PDB entry 7B16 | electron microscopy, 3.15 A resolution | chains A and B of the 4 polymer chains in the assembly

== Chain A (and B) ==
Protein: Transient receptor potential cation channel subfamily c member 4a
Organism: Danio rerio
Notes: chain B of this document is another copy of the same molecule, construct and numbering; everything in this record applies to it too
UniProtKB: U3N7D8 (U3N7D8_DANRE); residues 2-915 here = UniProt positions 2-915
Amino-acid sequence (915 residues; numbered 1 to 915; the number before each row is that of its first residue):
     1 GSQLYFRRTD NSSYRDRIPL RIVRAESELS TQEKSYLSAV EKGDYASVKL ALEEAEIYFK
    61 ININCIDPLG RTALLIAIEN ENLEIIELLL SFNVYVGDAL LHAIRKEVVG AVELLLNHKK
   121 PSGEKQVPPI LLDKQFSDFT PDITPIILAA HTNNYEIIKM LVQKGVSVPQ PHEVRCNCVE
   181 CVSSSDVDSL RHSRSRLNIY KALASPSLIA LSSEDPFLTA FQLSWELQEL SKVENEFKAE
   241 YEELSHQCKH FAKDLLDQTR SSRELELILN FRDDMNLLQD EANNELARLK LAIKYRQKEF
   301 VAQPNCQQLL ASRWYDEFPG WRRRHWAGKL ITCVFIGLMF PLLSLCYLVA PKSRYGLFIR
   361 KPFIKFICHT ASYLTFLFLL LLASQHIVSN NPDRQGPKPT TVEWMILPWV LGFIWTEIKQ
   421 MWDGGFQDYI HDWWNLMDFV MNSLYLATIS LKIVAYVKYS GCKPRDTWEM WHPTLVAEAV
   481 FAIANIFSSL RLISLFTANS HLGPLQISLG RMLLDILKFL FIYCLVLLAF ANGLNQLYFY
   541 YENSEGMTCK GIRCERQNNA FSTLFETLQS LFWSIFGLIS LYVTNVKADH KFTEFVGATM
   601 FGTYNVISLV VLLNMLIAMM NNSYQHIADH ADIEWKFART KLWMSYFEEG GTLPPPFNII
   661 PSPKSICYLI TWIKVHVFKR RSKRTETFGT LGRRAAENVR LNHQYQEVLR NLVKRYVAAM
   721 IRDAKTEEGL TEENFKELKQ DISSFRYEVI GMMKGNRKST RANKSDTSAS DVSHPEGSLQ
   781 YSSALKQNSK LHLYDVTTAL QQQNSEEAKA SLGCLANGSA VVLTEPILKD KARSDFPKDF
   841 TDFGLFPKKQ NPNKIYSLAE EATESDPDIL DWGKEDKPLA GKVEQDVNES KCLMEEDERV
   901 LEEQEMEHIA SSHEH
Not modelled in the structure: 1-28, 119-134, 175-186, 273-283, 318-323, 389-390, 660-695, 755-915
Construct notes: expression tag (1)
Metal / ion sites: Ca2+: E417, N435, D438
Residues lining bound ligands:
  - 3-sn-phosphatidic acid (LPP; 2-(hexadecanoyloxy)-1-[(phosphonooxy)methyl]ethyl hexadecanoate), molecule 1: I493, L513, F519, L520, Y523, C524, L527, R553, F565, L568, Q569, F572, W573, I575, S608, L612, L613
  - 3-sn-phosphatidic acid (LPP), molecule 2: V526, F595, A598, T599, G602, T603, V606, I607, V610
  - gfb-9289 (SKQ; 5-chloranyl-4-(4-cyclohexyl-3-oxidanylidene-piperazin-1-yl)-1H-pyridazin-6-one): H369, T370, Y373, F413, E417, D438, M441, N442, Y445, S488, R491, S494, L495, Y646
Reported in the primary citation:
  - binding site for gfb-9289: Y373, S488
  - conformationally variable residues (side-chain flip): H369, Y646
  - Ca2+ coordination: E417, N435, D438
  - Ca2+ coordination through a water molecule: Y429 (proposed by the authors, not directly observed)
  - specificity-determining residues: F413, N442 (proposed by the authors, not directly observed)

== Chain A / chain B interface ==
Contacting residue pairs (102; chain A residue first):
  L69(A) - E156(B)
  L69(A) - R722(B)
  R105(A) - D723(B)  salt bridge
  F136(A) - K714(B)
  F136(A) - R715(B)
  S137(A) - R260(B)  hydrogen bond (backbone-side chain)
  D138(A) - R722(B)  salt bridge
  T140(A) - R260(B)
  D188(A) - S262(B)  hydrogen bond
  S189(A) - S262(B)
  S189(A) - Q308(B)
  L190(A) - T259(B)
  L190(A) - R260(B)
  L190(A) - S261(B)
  L190(A) - S262(B)
  L190(A) - N305(B)
  R191(A) - R260(B)
  S193(A) - Q308(B)
  E236(A) - Q307(B)
  K518(A) - H501(B)
  K518(A) - L502(B)
  K518(A) - L505(B)
  F521(A) - L502(B)  hydrophobic
  I522(A) - L505(B)  hydrophobic
  A529(A) - S489(B)
  A529(A) - L490(B)  hydrophobic
  N532(A) - L380(B)
  N532(A) - L381(B)
  N532(A) - S489(B)  hydrogen bond
  G533(A) - A482(B)
  G533(A) - I486(B)
  N535(A) - S384(B)  hydrogen bond
  Q536(A) - L380(B)
  Q536(A) - S384(B)
  Q536(A) - F481(B)
  Q536(A) - N485(B)  hydrogen bond
  L537(A) - A479(B)  hydrophobic
  F539(A) - Q385(B)
  F539(A) - H386(B)
  Y540(A) - N391(B)
  Y540(A) - R465(B)
  Y540(A) - E478(B)
  E542(A) - H386(B)  salt bridge
  R556(A) - E555(B)  salt bridge
  S562(A) - H386(B)  hydrogen bond (backbone-side chain)
  I579(A) - L578(B)
  L581(A) - W573(B)
  Y582(A) - C554(B)
  Y582(A) - E555(B)
  T584(A) - R553(B)
  N585(A) - R553(B)  hydrogen bond (side chain-backbone)
  A588(A) - D466(B)
  D589(A) - M470(B)
  H590(A) - R465(B)
  H590(A) - D466(B)
  K591(A) - M470(B)
  F592(A) - W471(B)  hydrophobic
  F592(A) - A479(B)  hydrophobic
  F595(A) - F565(B)  hydrophobic
  V596(A) - I483(B)  hydrophobic
  A598(A) - R553(B)
  A598(A) - W573(B)
  M600(A) - A482(B)  hydrophobic
  M600(A) - I483(B)  hydrophobic
  M600(A) - I486(B)  hydrophobic
  F601(A) - W573(B)  hydrophobic
  G602(A) - W573(B)
  N605(A) - W573(B)
  N605(A) - F576(B)
  V606(A) - F572(B)  hydrophobic
  L609(A) - F576(B)  hydrophobic
  V610(A) - L616(B)
  N614(A) - L616(B)
  N614(A) - M620(B)
  M615(A) - L509(B)  hydrophobic
  M615(A) - M512(B)
  M615(A) - I516(B)  hydrophobic
  A618(A) - N621(B)
  M619(A) - L505(B)  hydrophobic
  M619(A) - Y624(B)
  N621(A) - N621(B)
  N622(A) - Y624(B)
  T731(A) - E728(B)
  T731(A) - L730(B)
  E732(A) - E728(B)  hydrogen bond (backbone-backbone)
  E732(A) - G729(B)
  E732(A) - L730(B)
  E732(A) - N734(B)
  E733(A) - T726(B)
  F735(A) - L730(B)  hydrophobic
  F735(A) - N734(B)
  F735(A) - E737(B)
  K736(A) - T726(B)
  L738(A) - L738(B)  hydrophobic
  K739(A) - D741(B)  salt bridge
  I742(A) - L738(B)  hydrophobic
  I742(A) - I742(B)  hydrophobic
  F745(A) - F745(B)  hydrophobic
  R746(A) - S744(B)
  R746(A) - F745(B)
  R746(A) - E748(B)  salt bridge
  I750(A) - E748(B)
Interface residues without a listed pair, chain A (78 interface residues in all): F139, F237, L525, F530, Y541, T563, L564, G577, T593, E594, V611, Q625, L730, V749, M753
Interface residues without a listed pair, chain B (87 interface residues in all): E84, Y155, L265, P304, A311, A383, P392, W468, L475, V476, L492, I493, F496, L513, I552, Q569, L613, I617, Q625, V717, A718, K725, E727, V749, M752, M753

== Overview ==
Chain A and chain B form an interface of 78 and 87 residues respectively; the contacts include 8 hydrogen
bonds and 6 salt bridges. Among the polar pairs are R105(A)-D723(B), D138(A)-R722(B) and E542(A)-H386(B). The
paper reports a binding site for gfb-9289 at Y373(A) and S488(A); Ca2+ coordination by E417(A), N435(A) and
D438(A).
Both chains are Transient receptor potential cation channel subfamily c member 4a (Danio rerio). Entry 7B16
(TRPC4 in complex with inhibitor GFB-9289) was determined by electron microscopy together with 7B05, 7B0J,
7B0S and 7B1G from the same study.
